PDB entry 8CHB | electron microscopy, 3.14 A resolution | chains A and B

# Chain A (and B)
Protein: Multidrug resistance ABC transporter ATP-binding/permease protein BmrA
Source organism: Bacillus subtilis
Notes: EC 7.6.2.-; chain B of this document is another copy of the same molecule, construct and numbering; everything in this record applies to it too
UniProt: O06967 (BMRA_BACSU); numbering as in UniProt (aligned over 1-589)
Amino-acid sequence (604 residues; each row starts with the number of its first residue):
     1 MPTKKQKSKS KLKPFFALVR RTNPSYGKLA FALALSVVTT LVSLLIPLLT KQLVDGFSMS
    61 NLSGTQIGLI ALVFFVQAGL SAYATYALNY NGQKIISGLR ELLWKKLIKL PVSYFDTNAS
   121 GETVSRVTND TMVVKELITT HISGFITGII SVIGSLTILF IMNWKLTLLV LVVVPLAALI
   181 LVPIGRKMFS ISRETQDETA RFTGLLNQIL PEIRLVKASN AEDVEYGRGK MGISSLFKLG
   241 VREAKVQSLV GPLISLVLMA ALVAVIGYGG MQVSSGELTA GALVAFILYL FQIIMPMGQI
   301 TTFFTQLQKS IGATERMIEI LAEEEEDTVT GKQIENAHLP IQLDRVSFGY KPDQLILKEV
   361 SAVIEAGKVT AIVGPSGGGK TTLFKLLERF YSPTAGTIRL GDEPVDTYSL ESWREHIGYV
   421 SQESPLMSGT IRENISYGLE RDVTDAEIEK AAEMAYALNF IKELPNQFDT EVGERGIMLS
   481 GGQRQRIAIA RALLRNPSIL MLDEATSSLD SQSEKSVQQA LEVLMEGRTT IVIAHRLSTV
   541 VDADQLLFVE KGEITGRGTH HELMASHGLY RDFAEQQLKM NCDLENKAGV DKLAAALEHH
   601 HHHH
Not modelled in the structure: 1-9, 589-604
Construct notes: engineered mutation Ser436 (Cys in O06967), Cys582 (Ala in O06967); expression tag (590-604)

# How chain A and chain B interact
Contacting residue pairs (163; chain A residue first):
  Thr50(A) - Val263(B)
  Val54(A) - Gly267(B)
  Val54(A) - Gly270(B)
  Val54(A) - Met271(B)  hydrophobic
  Val54(A) - Ser274(B)  hydrogen bond (backbone-side chain)
  Phe57(A) - Met271(B)
  Phe57(A) - Ser274(B)
  Phe57(A) - Ser275(B)
  Ser58(A) - Ser274(B)
  Phe74(A) - Leu256(B)  hydrophobic
  Phe74(A) - Met259(B)  hydrophobic
  Phe74(A) - Val263(B)  hydrophobic
  Ala78(A) - Pro252(B)
  Ser81(A) - Pro252(B)
  Ala82(A) - Ser248(B)
  Ala82(A) - Pro252(B)
  Thr85(A) - Gln247(B)
  Thr85(A) - Ser248(B)
  Tyr86(A) - Lys245(B)
  Tyr86(A) - Ser248(B)
  Asn89(A) - Ala244(B)
  Tyr90(A) - Val241(B)  hydrophobic
  Gln93(A) - Phe237(B)
  Gln93(A) - Gly240(B)
  Ser97(A) - Ile233(B)
  Arg100(A) - Ile233(B)
  Trp104(A) - Leu206(B)  hydrophobic
  Trp104(A) - Leu210(B)  hydrophobic
  Trp104(A) - Glu225(B)  hydrogen bond (side chain-backbone)
  Trp104(A) - Tyr226(B)
  Trp104(A) - Gly229(B)
  Lys105(A) - Tyr226(B)
  Ile108(A) - Lys217(B)  hydrogen bond (backbone-side chain)
  Ile108(A) - Glu222(B)
  Ile108(A) - Glu225(B)
  Lys109(A) - Lys217(B)
  Leu110(A) - Lys217(B)
  Val112(A) - Lys217(B)
  Phe115(A) - Leu210(B)  hydrophobic
  Ser120(A) - Leu210(B)
  Gly121(A) - Asn207(B)
  Val124(A) - Thr203(B)
  Val124(A) - Asn207(B)
  Val124(A) - Leu210(B)  hydrophobic
  Thr128(A) - Thr199(B)
  Thr199(A) - Thr128(B)
  Thr203(A) - Val124(B)
  Leu206(A) - Trp104(B)  hydrophobic
  Leu206(A) - Val127(B)  hydrophobic
  Asn207(A) - Gly121(B)
  Asn207(A) - Val124(B)
  Gln208(A) - Ser428(B)  hydrogen bond
  Leu210(A) - Trp104(B)  hydrophobic
  Leu210(A) - Phe115(B)  hydrophobic
  Leu210(A) - Ser120(B)
  Leu210(A) - Val124(B)  hydrophobic
  Glu212(A) - Pro425(B)
  Glu212(A) - Met427(B)
  Arg214(A) - Glu388(B)  salt bridge
  Arg214(A) - Phe390(B)
  Arg214(A) - Tyr419(B)
  Leu215(A) - Met427(B)  hydrophobic
  Leu215(A) - Arg491(B)
  Val216(A) - Met427(B)  hydrophobic
  Val216(A) - Tyr437(B)
  Lys217(A) - Ile108(B)  hydrogen bond (side chain-backbone)
  Lys217(A) - Lys109(B)
  Lys217(A) - Leu110(B)
  Lys217(A) - Val112(B)
  Lys217(A) - Glu326(B)  salt bridge
  Lys217(A) - Arg414(B)
  Ala218(A) - Arg414(B)
  Ala218(A) - Arg495(B)
  Ser219(A) - Tyr437(B)  hydrogen bond (side chain-backbone)
  Ser219(A) - Gly438(B)
  Asn220(A) - Glu411(B)  hydrogen bond
  Asn220(A) - Arg414(B)
  Asn220(A) - Gly438(B)
  Ala221(A) - Tyr437(B)
  Glu222(A) - Ile108(B)
  Glu225(A) - Trp104(B)  hydrogen bond (backbone-side chain)
  Glu225(A) - Ile108(B)
  Glu225(A) - Tyr437(B)  hydrogen bond
  Tyr226(A) - Trp104(B)
  Tyr226(A) - Lys105(B)
  Gly229(A) - Trp104(B)
  Lys230(A) - Glu101(B)
  Ile233(A) - Ser97(B)
  Ile233(A) - Arg100(B)
  Phe237(A) - Gln93(B)
  Gly240(A) - Gln93(B)
  Val241(A) - Tyr90(B)  hydrophobic
  Ala244(A) - Tyr86(B)
  Ala244(A) - Asn89(B)
  Lys245(A) - Tyr86(B)
  Gln247(A) - Thr85(B)
  Ser248(A) - Ala82(B)
  Ser248(A) - Thr85(B)
  Ser248(A) - Tyr86(B)
  Pro252(A) - Ala78(B)
  Pro252(A) - Ser81(B)
  Pro252(A) - Ala82(B)
  Leu256(A) - Phe74(B)  hydrophobic
  Met259(A) - Phe74(B)  hydrophobic
  Met259(A) - Gln292(B)
  Ala260(A) - Phe74(B)
  Leu262(A) - Leu288(B)  hydrophobic
  Leu262(A) - Phe291(B)  hydrophobic
  Val263(A) - Thr50(B)
  Val263(A) - Phe74(B)  hydrophobic
  Ile266(A) - Val284(B)
  Ile266(A) - Ile287(B)  hydrophobic
  Gly267(A) - Val54(B)
  Gly270(A) - Val54(B)
  Gly270(A) - Ala280(B)
  Gly270(A) - Val284(B)
  Met271(A) - Val54(B)
  Met271(A) - Phe57(B)
  Val273(A) - Ala280(B)  hydrophobic
  Ser274(A) - Val54(B)  hydrogen bond (side chain-backbone)
  Ser274(A) - Phe57(B)
  Ser274(A) - Ser58(B)
  Ser274(A) - Ala280(B)
  Ser275(A) - Phe57(B)
  Ala280(A) - Gly270(B)
  Ala280(A) - Val273(B)  hydrophobic
  Ala280(A) - Ser274(B)
  Leu283(A) - Leu283(B)  hydrophobic
  Val284(A) - Ile266(B)
  Val284(A) - Gly270(B)
  Ile287(A) - Ile266(B)  hydrophobic
  Leu288(A) - Leu262(B)  hydrophobic
  Phe291(A) - Leu262(B)  hydrophobic
  Gln292(A) - Met259(B)
  Glu326(A) - Lys217(B)  salt bridge
  Glu388(A) - Arg214(B)  salt bridge
  Phe390(A) - Arg214(B)
  Glu411(A) - Asn220(B)  hydrogen bond
  Arg414(A) - Lys217(B)
  Arg414(A) - Ala218(B)
  Arg414(A) - Asn220(B)
  Tyr419(A) - Arg214(B)
  Pro425(A) - Glu212(B)
  Met427(A) - Glu212(B)
  Met427(A) - Leu215(B)  hydrophobic
  Met427(A) - Val216(B)  hydrophobic
  Ser428(A) - Gln208(B)  hydrogen bond
  Ser428(A) - Arg228(B)
  Tyr437(A) - Val216(B)
  Tyr437(A) - Ser219(B)  hydrogen bond (backbone-side chain)
  Tyr437(A) - Ala221(B)
  Tyr437(A) - Glu225(B)  hydrogen bond
  Gly438(A) - Ser219(B)
  Gly438(A) - Asn220(B)
  Arg491(A) - Leu215(B)
  Arg495(A) - Ala218(B)
  Ser511(A) - Met580(B)  hydrogen bond
  Met580(A) - Ser511(B)  hydrogen bond
  Asn581(A) - Leu584(B)
  Cys582(A) - Cys582(B)  disulfide
  Cys582(A) - Leu584(B)  hydrophobic
  Leu584(A) - Asn581(B)
  Leu584(A) - Cys582(B)  hydrophobic
Also at the interface, not in a pair above, chain A (110 interface residues in all): Ile46, Leu53, Phe75, Lys94, Glu101, Val127, Ile209, Pro211, Ile213, Val224, Arg228, Leu236, Lys385, Glu415, Leu439, Gln577, Lys579, Glu585
Also at the interface, not in a pair above, chain B (111 interface residues in all): Ile46, Leu53, Asp55, Phe75, Lys94, Ile209, Pro211, Ile213, Val224, Lys230, Leu236, Ala260, Lys385, Glu415, Leu439, Gln577, Lys579, Glu585
Disulfides between the chains: Cys582(A)-Cys582(B)
From the paper, about this interface:
  - pairs named by the authors: Cys582(A)-Cys582(B) (covalent link)

# Overview
The interface between chain A and chain B involves 110 residues on one side and 111 on the other, with 1
disulfide bond, 16 hydrogen bonds and 4 salt bridges. Polar contacts include Arg214(A)-Glu388(B),
Lys217(A)-Glu326(B) and Val54(A)-Ser274(B). The authors report a contact between Cys582(A) and Cys582(B).
Both chains are Multidrug resistance ABC transporter ATP-binding/permease protein BmrA (Bacillus subtilis).
Entry 8CHB (Inward-facing conformation of the ABC transporter BmrA C436S/A582C cross-linked mutant) was
determined by electron microscopy together with 8QOE from the same study.
